7TAP - chains O and A of the 15 polymer chains in the assembly; structure by electron microscopy, 2.80 A resolution.

Chain O:
Name: Yeast V-ATPase subunit f
From: Saccharomyces cerevisiae
UniProt: P0C5R9 (YP17B_YEAST); numbering as in UniProt (aligned over 1-85)
Chain sequence (85 residues; each row starts with the number of its first residue):
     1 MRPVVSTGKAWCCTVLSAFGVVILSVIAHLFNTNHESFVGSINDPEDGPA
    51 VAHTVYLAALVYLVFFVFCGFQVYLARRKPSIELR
Not modelled in the structure: 1-6, 76-85

Chain A:
Name: V-type proton ATPase subunit a, vacuolar isoform
From: Saccharomyces cerevisiae
UniProt: P32563 (VPH1_YEAST); residue numbers follow UniProt; this construct covers 1-840
Chain sequence (840 residues; each row starts with the number of its first residue):
     1 MAEKEEAIFRSAEMALVQFYIPQEISRDSAYTLGQLGLVQFRDLNSKVRA
    51 FQRTFVNEIRRLDNVERQYRYFYSLLKKHDIKLYEGDTDKYLDGSGELYV
   101 PPSGSVIDDYVRNASYLEERLIQMEDATDQIEVQKNDLEQYRFILQSGDE
   151 FFLKGDNTDSTSYMDEDMIDANGENIAAAIGASVNYVTGVIARDKVATLE
   201 QILWRVLRGNLFFKTVEIEQPVYDVKTREYKHKNAFIVFSHGDLIIKRIR
   251 KIAESLDANLYDVDSSNEGRSQQLAKVNKNLSDLYTVLKTTSTTLESELY
   301 AIAKELDSWFQDVTREKAIFEILNKSNYDTNRKILIAEGWIPRDELATLQ
   351 ARLGEMIARLGIDVPSIIQVLDTNHTPPTFHRTNKFTAGFQSICDCYGIA
   401 QYREINAGLPTIVTFPFMFAIMFGDMGHGFLMTLAALSLVLNEKKINKMK
   451 RGEIFDMAFTGRYIILLMGVFSMYTGFLYNDIFSKTMTIFKSGWKWPDHW
   501 KKGESITATSVGTYPIGLDWAWHGTENALLFSNSYKMKLSILMGFIHMTY
   551 SYFFSLANHLYFNSMIDIIGNFIPGLLFMQGIFGYLSVCIVYKWAVDWVK
   601 DGKPAPGLLNMLINMFLSPGTIDDELYPHQAKVQVFLLLMALVCIPWLLL
   651 VKPLHFKFTHKKKSHEPLPSTEADASSEDLEAQQLISAMDADDAEEEEVG
   701 SGSHGEDFGDIMIHQVIHTIEFCLNCVSHTASYLRLWALSLAHAQLSSVL
   751 WTMTIQIAFGFRGFVGVFMTVALFAMWFALTCAVLVLMEGTSAMLHSLRL
   801 HWVESMSKFFVGEGLPYEPFAFEYKDMEVAVASASSSASS
Not modelled in the structure: 1-2, 155-183, 660-705, 828-840
Swiss-Prot annotation at these positions:
  - modified residue: Ala-2 (N-acetylalanine)
From the paper describing this entry:
  - binding site for Archazolid A: Ile-720

Chain O / chain A interface:
Residue-residue contacts - 37 pairs, chain O then chain A:
  Leu-16(O) with Phe-778(A), hydrophobic
  Phe-19(O) with Leu-431(A), hydrophobic; Leu-434(A), hydrophobic; Phe-774(A); Phe-778(A), hydrophobic
  Gly-20(O) with Phe-774(A)
  Ile-23(O) with Phe-774(A), hydrophobic; Trp-777(A), hydrophobic
  Leu-24(O) with Phe-774(A), hydrophobic
  Ile-27(O) with Trp-751(A), hydrophobic; Phe-759(A), hydrophobic
  Phe-31(O) with Phe-759(A), hydrophobic
  His-35(O) with Thr-488(A), hydrogen bond
  Glu-36(O) with Trp-520(A)
  Ser-37(O) with Lys-485(A); His-523(A), hydrogen bond
  Phe-38(O) with Trp-751(A), hydrophobic
  Ile-42(O) with Lys-502(A)
  Asp-44(O) with Gln-756(A), hydrogen bond
  Pro-45(O) with Arg-762(A)
  Asp-47(O) with Arg-762(A)
  Val-51(O) with Phe-759(A); Arg-762(A)
  Thr-54(O) with Phe-761(A); Arg-762(A); Gly-766(A); Val-767(A); Thr-770(A)
  Val-55(O) with Phe-759(A), hydrophobic
  Leu-57(O) with Val-767(A), hydrophobic
  Ala-58(O) with Val-767(A); Thr-770(A); Val-771(A), hydrophobic
  Val-61(O) with Val-771(A), hydrophobic
  Tyr-62(O) with Val-771(A), hydrogen bond (side chain-backbone); Phe-774(A); Ala-775(A), hydrogen bond (side chain-backbone)
Other interface residues (no listed pair), chain A (26 interface residues in all): Phe-430, Phe-483, Thr-486, Trp-496, Ile-755, Gly-763

Summary:
The interface between chain O and chain A involves 22 residues on one side and 26 on the other, with 5
hydrogen bonds. Polar pairs include His-35(O)/Thr-488(A), Ser-37(O)/His-523(A) and Asp-44(O)/Gln-756(A). The
paper reports a binding site for Archazolid A at Ile-720(A).
Chain O is Yeast V-ATPase subunit f and chain A is V-type proton ATPase subunit a, vacuolar isoform, both from
Saccharomyces cerevisiae; the structure, Cryo-EM structure of archazolid A bound to yeast VO V-ATPase, was
determined by electron microscopy (same publication as 7TAO).
